PDB entry 4XH4 | X-ray diffraction, 1.80 A resolution | chain A

Chain A:
Name: Propionate kinase
Organism: Salmonella typhimurium (strain LT2 / SGSC1412 / ATCC 700720)
Notes: EC 2.7.2.15
UniProtKB: O06961 (TDCD_SALTY); residue numbers follow UniProt; this construct covers 1-402
Sequence (416 residues; numbered -13 to 402; the number before each row is that of its first residue; numbers below 1 keep their minus sign (Met-13 is residue -13)):
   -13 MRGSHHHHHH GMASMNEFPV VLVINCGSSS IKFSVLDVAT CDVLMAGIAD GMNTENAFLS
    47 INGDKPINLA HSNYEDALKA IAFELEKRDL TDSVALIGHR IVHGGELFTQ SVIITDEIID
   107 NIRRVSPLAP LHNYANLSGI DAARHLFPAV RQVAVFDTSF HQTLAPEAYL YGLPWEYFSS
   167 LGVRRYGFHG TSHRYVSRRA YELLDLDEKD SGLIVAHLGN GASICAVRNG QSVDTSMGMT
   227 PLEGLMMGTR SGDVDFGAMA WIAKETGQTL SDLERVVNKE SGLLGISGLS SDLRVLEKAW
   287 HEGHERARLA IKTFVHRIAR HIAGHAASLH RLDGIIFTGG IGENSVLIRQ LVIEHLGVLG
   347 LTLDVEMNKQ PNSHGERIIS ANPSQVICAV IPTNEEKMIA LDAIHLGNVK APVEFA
Unresolved in the structure: -13 to 3, 398-402
Construct notes: initiating methionine (-13); expression tag (-12 to 0); engineered mutation Val88 (Ala in O06961)
Residues lining bound ligands:
  - AMP-PNP (ANP; phosphoaminophosphonic acid-adenylate ester): His175, His203, Gly205, Asn206, Gly207, Arg236, Ser277, Asp278, Leu279, Arg280, Glu283, Gly325, Gly326, Ile327, Asn330, Ser331
  - propanoic acid (PPI): Val88, Asp143, Phe174, His175, Gly207, Met223, Pro227, Arg236
UniProt features mapped onto this chain:
  - active site: Asp143 (Proton donor/acceptor)
  - binding site (ATP): Asn11, Lys18, His175, His203 to Gly207, Asp278 to Arg280, Gly326 to Asn330
  - binding site (Mg(2+)): Asn11, Glu381
  - binding site (substrate): Arg86
  - site (Transition state stabilizer): His175, Arg236
What the authors report for this chain:
  - catalytic residues: His175, His203, Arg236 (proposed by the authors, not directly observed)
  - specificity-determining residues: Arg86, Pro116, Leu117, His118, Asp143 (proposed by the authors, not directly observed)

Overview:
Ligands of chain A: AMP-PNP and propanoic acid. UniProt lists active-site residue Asp143, 16 ATP-binding
residues, Mg2+-binding residues Asn11 and Glu381 and substrate-binding residue Arg86. The paper reports
catalytic residues His175, His203 and Arg236; specificity determinants Arg86, Pro116 and Leu117 among others.
Chain A is Propionate kinase (Salmonella typhimurium (strain LT2 / SGSC1412 / ATCC 700720)); the structure,
Crystal structure of Salmonella typhimurium propionate kinase A88V mutant, in complex with AMPPNP and
propionate, was determined by X-ray diffraction (same publication as 4XH5 and 4XH1).
